3D92 - chain A; structure by X-ray diffraction, 1.10 A resolution.

[Chain A]
Molecule: carbonic anhydrase II
Organism: Homo sapiens
Notes: EC 4.2.1.1
UniProtKB: P00918 (CAH2_HUMAN); the author numbering skips numbers that UniProt does not, so the offset changes along the chain: 1-125 = UniProt 1-125; 127-261 = UniProt 126-260
Amino-acid sequence (260 residues; row label = number of the first residue in the row; note: 1 number in that range is skipped by the numbering (no residue carries it; nothing is unmodelled there)):
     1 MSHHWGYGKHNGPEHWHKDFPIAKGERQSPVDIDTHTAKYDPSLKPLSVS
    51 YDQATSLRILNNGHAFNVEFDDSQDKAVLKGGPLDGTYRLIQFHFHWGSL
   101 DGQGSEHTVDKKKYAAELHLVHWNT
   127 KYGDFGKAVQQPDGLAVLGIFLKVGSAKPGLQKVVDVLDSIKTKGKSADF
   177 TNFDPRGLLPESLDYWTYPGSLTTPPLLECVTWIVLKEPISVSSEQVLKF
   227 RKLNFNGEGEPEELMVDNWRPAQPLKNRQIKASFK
Disordered / not traced: 1-3
Ion coordination: Zn2+: His94, His96, His119
Residues lining bound ligands:
  - carbon dioxide (CO2), molecule 1: His94, His119, Val121, Val143, Ser197, Leu198, Thr199, Trp209
  - carbon dioxide (CO2), molecule 2: Phe95, Trp97, Ala116, Leu148, Val218, Val223, Phe226
UniProt features mapped onto this chain:
  - active site: His64 (Proton donor/acceptor)
  - binding site (Zn(2+)): His94, His96, His119
  - binding site (substrate): Thr199, Thr200
  - site: Tyr7 (Fine-tunes the proton-transfer properties of H-64), Asn62 (Fine-tunes the proton-transfer properties of H-64), Asn67 (Fine-tunes the proton-transfer properties of H-64), Gln92 (Involved in the binding of some activators, including histamine and L-histidine)
  - modified residue: Ser2 (N-acetylserine), Ser166 (Phosphoserine), Ser173 (Phosphoserine)
What the authors report for this chain:
  - Zn2+ coordination: His94, His96, His119
  - binding site for carbon dioxide: His94, His119, Val121, Val143, Leu198, Thr199, Thr200, Trp209, Phe226
  - conformationally variable residues (side-chain flip): His64, Phe226
  - catalytic residues: His64 (citing earlier work)
  - binding site for glycerol: Asp243 to Trp245
  - mutagenesis - V143Y: decreased catalytic activity (citing earlier work)

[Summary]
Ligands of chain A: carbon dioxide. His94, His96 and His119 coordinate Zn2+. Curated annotation (UniProt)
lists active-site residue His64, 3 Zn2+-binding residues and substrate-binding residues Thr199 and Thr200. The
paper reports the catalytic residue His64; V143Y reduces catalytic activity.
Chain A is carbonic anhydrase II (Homo sapiens); the structure, Human carbonic anhydrase II bound with
substrate carbon dioxide, was determined by X-ray diffraction together with 3D93 from the same study.
